Entry 6YSL (electron microscopy, 3.50 A resolution); this record covers chains F and E of the 7 polymer chains in the assembly.

[Chain F (and E)]
Molecule: Motility protein A
Source organism: Bacillus subtilis (strain 168)
Notes: chain E of this document is another copy of the same molecule, construct and numbering; everything in this record applies to it too
Reference sequence: P28611 (MOTA_BACSU); residue numbers follow UniProt; this construct covers 1-270
Chain sequence (270 residues; row label = number of the first residue in the row):
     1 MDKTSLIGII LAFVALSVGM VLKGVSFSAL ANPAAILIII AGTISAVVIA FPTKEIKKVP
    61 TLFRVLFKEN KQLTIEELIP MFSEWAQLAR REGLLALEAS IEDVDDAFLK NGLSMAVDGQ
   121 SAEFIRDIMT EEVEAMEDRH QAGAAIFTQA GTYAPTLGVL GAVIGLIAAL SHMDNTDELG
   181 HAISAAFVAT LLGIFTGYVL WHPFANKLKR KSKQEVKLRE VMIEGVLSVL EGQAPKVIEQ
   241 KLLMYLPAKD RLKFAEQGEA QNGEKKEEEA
Unresolved in the structure: 1-2, 257-270 (chain E: 1, 257-270)

[Chain F / chain E interface]
Contacting residue pairs (73; chain F residue first):
  Pro33(F) - Leu22(E)
  Ala34(F) - Leu22(E)  hydrophobic
  Ala35(F) - Lys23(E)
  Leu37(F) - Ala15(E)
  Leu37(F) - Val18(E)  hydrophobic
  Ile38(F) - Ala15(E)
  Ile38(F) - Gly19(E)
  Ile38(F) - Lys23(E)
  Ser45(F) - Gly8(E)
  Ser45(F) - Leu11(E)
  Ser45(F) - Ala12(E)
  Ala46(F) - Pro203(E)
  Val48(F) - Thr4(E)
  Val48(F) - Gly8(E)
  Ile49(F) - Thr4(E)
  Ile49(F) - Ser5(E)
  Ile49(F) - Gly8(E)
  Ile49(F) - Ile9(E)
  Ile49(F) - Val199(E)
  Ile49(F) - Pro203(E)  hydrophobic
  Ile49(F) - Phe204(E)  hydrophobic
  Ile49(F) - Lys207(E)
  Ala50(F) - Pro203(E)
  Ala50(F) - Asn206(E)
  Ala50(F) - Lys207(E)
  Ala50(F) - Arg210(E)
  Phe51(F) - Thr4(E)
  Phe51(F) - Asn206(E)
  Phe51(F) - Arg210(E)
  Pro52(F) - Arg210(E)
  Thr53(F) - Thr4(E)
  Ala107(F) - Arg251(E)
  Ile128(F) - Lys241(E)
  Glu131(F) - Tyr245(E)
  Glu132(F) - Met244(E)
  Glu132(F) - Arg251(E)  salt bridge
  Ala135(F) - Met244(E)
  Arg139(F) - Met244(E)  hydrogen bond (side chain-backbone)
  Arg139(F) - Tyr245(E)
  Arg139(F) - Leu246(E)
  Arg139(F) - Pro247(E)
  Ala142(F) - Arg210(E)
  Gln149(F) - Asn206(E)  hydrogen bond
  Thr152(F) - Tyr198(E)  hydrogen bond (backbone-side chain)
  Tyr153(F) - Tyr198(E)  hydrophobic
  Tyr153(F) - His202(E)  hydrogen bond (side chain-backbone)
  Tyr153(F) - Pro203(E)
  Thr156(F) - Tyr198(E)
  Leu157(F) - Val199(E)  hydrophobic
  Leu160(F) - Ile194(E)  hydrophobic
  Leu160(F) - Phe195(E)  hydrophobic
  Gly161(F) - Lys23(E)  hydrogen bond (backbone-side chain)
  Val163(F) - Phe187(E)  hydrophobic
  Val163(F) - Leu191(E)  hydrophobic
  Val163(F) - Ile194(E)  hydrophobic
  Ile164(F) - Leu16(E)  hydrophobic
  Ile164(F) - Met20(E)  hydrophobic
  Ile164(F) - Lys23(E)
  Ile164(F) - Leu191(E)  hydrophobic
  Leu166(F) - Phe187(E)  hydrophobic
  Ile167(F) - Phe187(E)  hydrophobic
  Ile167(F) - Val188(E)  hydrophobic
  Ile167(F) - Leu191(E)  hydrophobic
  Ala168(F) - Lys23(E)
  Leu170(F) - Gly180(E)
  Leu170(F) - Ile183(E)  hydrophobic
  Ser171(F) - His181(E)
  Ser171(F) - Ser184(E)
  His172(F) - Gly24(E)
  Met173(F) - Asp177(E)
  Asp174(F) - Asp177(E)
  His181(F) - Leu22(E)
  His181(F) - Lys23(E)
Other interface residues (no listed pair), chain F (44 interface residues in all): Ala41, Lys58, Asp138, Val159, Gly165, Ala185
Other interface residues (no listed pair), chain E (43 interface residues in all): Asp2, Val25, Leu200, Lys211, Lys217

[Summary]
Chain F and chain E form an interface of 44 and 43 residues respectively; the contacts include 5 hydrogen
bonds and 1 salt bridge. Among the polar pairs are Glu132(F)-Arg251(E), Arg139(F)-Met244(E) and
Gln149(F)-Asn206(E).
Both chains are Motility protein A (Bacillus subtilis (strain 168)). Entry 6YSL (Structure of the flagellar
MotAB stator complex from Bacillus subtilis) was determined by electron microscopy (same publication as 6YSF).
